5IZC - chains A and C of the 4 polymer chains in the assembly; structure by X-ray diffraction, 1.92 A resolution.

== Chain A ==
Molecule: Pteridine reductase
Organism: Trypanosoma brucei brucei
Notes: EC 1.5.1.33
UniProtKB: O76290 (O76290_TRYBB); numbering as in UniProt (aligned over 1-268)
Sequence (268 residues; each row starts with the number of its first residue):
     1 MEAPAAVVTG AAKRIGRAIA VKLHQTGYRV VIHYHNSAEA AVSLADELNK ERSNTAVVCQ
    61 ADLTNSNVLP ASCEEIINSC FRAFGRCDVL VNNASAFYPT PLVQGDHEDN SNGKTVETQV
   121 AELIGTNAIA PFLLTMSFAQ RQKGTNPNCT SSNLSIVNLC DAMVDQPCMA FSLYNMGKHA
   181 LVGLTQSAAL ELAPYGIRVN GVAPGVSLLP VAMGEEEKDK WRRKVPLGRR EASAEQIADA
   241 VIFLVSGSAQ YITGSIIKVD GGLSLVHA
Disordered / not traced: 1, 104-112, 143-151
Modified / non-standard residues: Cys168 (s,S-(2-hydroxyethyl)thiocysteine; CME)
Residues lining bound ligands:
  - 6F4 (N~2~-[(thiophen-2-yl)methyl]-1,3,4-thiadiazole-2,5-diamine): Ser95, Phe97, Cys168, Tyr174, Val206, Leu209, Pro210, Met213, Trp221
  - NADP (NAP; NADP nicotinamide-adenine-dinucleotide phosphate): Gly10, Lys13, Arg14, Ile15, Gly16, His33, Tyr34, His35, Asn36, Ser37, Ala61, Asp62, Leu63, Thr64, Asn93, Ala94, Ser95, Ala96, Thr126, Asn127, Leu159, Cys160, Asp161, Tyr174, Lys178, Pro204, Gly205, Val206, Ser207, Leu208
What the authors report for this chain:
  - binding site for 6F4: Ser95, Phe97, Cys168, Tyr174, Val206, Leu209, Met213, Trp221
  - post-translational modification sites: Cys168

== Chain C ==
Molecule: Pteridine reductase
Organism: Trypanosoma brucei brucei
Notes: EC 1.5.1.33
UniProtKB: O76290 (O76290_TRYBB); numbering as in UniProt (aligned over 1-268)
Sequence (268 residues; numbered 1 to 268; the number before each row is that of its first residue):
     1 MEAPAAVVTG AAKRIGRAIA VKLHQTGYRV VIHYHNSAEA AVSLADELNK ERSNTAVVCQ
    61 ADLTNSNVLP ASCEEIINSC FRAFGRCDVL VNNASAFYPT PLVQGDHEDN SNGKTVETQV
   121 AELIGTNAIA PFLLTMSFAQ RQKGTNPNCT SSNLSIVNLC DAMVDQPCMA FSLYNMGKHA
   181 LVGLTQSAAL ELAPYGIRVN GVAPGVSLLP VAMGEEEKDK WRRKVPLGRR EASAEQIADA
   241 VIFLVSGSAQ YITGSIIKVD GGLSLVHA
Disordered / not traced: 104-113, 143-151, 211-218
Modified / non-standard residues: Cys59 (cysteinesulfonic acid; OCS); Cys168 (s,S-(2-hydroxyethyl)thiocysteine; CME)
Residues lining bound ligands:
  - 6F4 (N~2~-[(thiophen-2-yl)methyl]-1,3,4-thiadiazole-2,5-diamine): Ser95, Ala96, Phe97, Cys168, Tyr174, Val206, Leu209, Pro210, Trp221
  - NADP (NAP; NADP nicotinamide-adenine-dinucleotide phosphate): Gly10, Lys13, Arg14, Ile15, Gly16, His33, Tyr34, His35, Asn36, Ser37, Ala61, Asp62, Leu63, Thr64, Asn93, Ala94, Ser95, Ala96, Thr126, Asn127, Leu159, Cys160, Asp161, Tyr174, Lys178, Pro204, Gly205, Val206, Ser207, Leu208

== Chain A / chain C interface ==
Residue-residue contacts (77; chain A residue first):
  Asn65(A) - Glu117(C)  hydrogen bond
  Asn65(A) - Val120(C)
  Ser66(A) - Glu117(C)
  Asn67(A) - Glu117(C)
  Leu69(A) - Glu117(C)
  Pro70(A) - Val116(C)  hydrophobic
  Pro70(A) - Glu117(C)
  Pro101(A) - Met136(C)
  Pro101(A) - Glu191(C)
  Leu102(A) - Phe132(C)  hydrophobic
  Leu102(A) - Met136(C)
  Leu102(A) - Gln140(C)
  Leu102(A) - Ala188(C)  hydrophobic
  Leu102(A) - Glu191(C)  hydrogen bond (backbone-side chain)
  Val103(A) - Ala139(C)  hydrophobic
  Val103(A) - Gln140(C)
  Val103(A) - Glu191(C)
  Val103(A) - Tyr195(C)
  Val116(A) - Pro70(C)  hydrophobic
  Val116(A) - Phe132(C)  hydrophobic
  Val116(A) - Leu133(C)  hydrophobic
  Val116(A) - Met136(C)  hydrophobic
  Glu117(A) - Asn65(C)  hydrogen bond
  Glu117(A) - Ser66(C)
  Glu117(A) - Pro70(C)
  Val120(A) - Ile129(C)  hydrophobic
  Ala128(A) - Met176(C)
  Phe132(A) - Leu102(C)  hydrophobic
  Phe132(A) - Val116(C)  hydrophobic
  Phe132(A) - Ser172(C)
  Phe132(A) - Leu173(C)  hydrophobic
  Phe132(A) - Met176(C)  hydrophobic
  Leu133(A) - Val116(C)  hydrophobic
  Leu133(A) - Glu117(C)
  Thr135(A) - Leu102(C)
  Met136(A) - Pro101(C)
  Met136(A) - Leu102(C)
  Ala139(A) - Val103(C)  hydrophobic
  Gln140(A) - Leu102(C)  hydrogen bond (side chain-backbone)
  Gln140(A) - Val103(C)
  Asp165(A) - Gln186(C)  hydrogen bond
  Pro167(A) - Ser187(C)
  Pro167(A) - Leu190(C)
  Met169(A) - Leu190(C)
  Ala170(A) - Glu191(C)
  Ser172(A) - Phe132(C)
  Ser172(A) - Ser187(C)
  Leu173(A) - Phe132(C)  hydrophobic
  Asn175(A) - Gly183(C)
  Asn175(A) - Ser187(C)  hydrogen bond
  Met176(A) - Ala128(C)
  Met176(A) - Phe132(C)  hydrophobic
  Met176(A) - Ala180(C)
  Met176(A) - Leu184(C)
  His179(A) - His179(C)
  His179(A) - Val182(C)
  His179(A) - Gly183(C)
  His179(A) - Gln186(C)
  Ala180(A) - Met176(C)
  Val182(A) - His179(C)
  Gly183(A) - Asn175(C)
  Gly183(A) - His179(C)
  Leu184(A) - Met176(C)
  Gln186(A) - Asp165(C)  hydrogen bond
  Gln186(A) - His179(C)
  Ser187(A) - Pro167(C)
  Ser187(A) - Ser172(C)
  Ser187(A) - Asn175(C)  hydrogen bond
  Ala188(A) - Leu102(C)  hydrophobic
  Leu190(A) - Pro167(C)
  Leu190(A) - Met169(C)  hydrophobic
  Glu191(A) - Pro101(C)
  Glu191(A) - Leu102(C)  hydrogen bond (side chain-backbone)
  Glu191(A) - Val103(C)
  Glu191(A) - Ala170(C)
  Glu191(A) - Ser172(C)
  Leu192(A) - Val103(C)  hydrophobic
Also at the interface, not in a pair above, chain A (42 interface residues in all): Ile124, Ile129, Val164, Cys168, Tyr195
Also at the interface, not in a pair above, chain C (43 interface residues in all): Asn67, Leu69, Thr100, Ile124, Thr135, Val164, Cys168, Leu192

== In short ==
42 residues of chain A face 43 of chain C across their interface, with 9 hydrogen bonds. Among the polar pairs
are Asn65(A)-Glu117(C), Leu102(A)-Glu191(C) and Glu117(A)-Asn65(C). Chain A binds NADP and compound 6F4. From
the paper: a binding site for 6F4 at Ser95(A), Phe97(A) and Cys168(A) among others; a modification site at
Cys168(A).
Chain A is Pteridine reductase and chain C is Pteridine reductase, both from Trypanosoma brucei brucei; the
structure, Trypanosoma brucei PTR1 in complex with inhibitor F032, was determined by X-ray diffraction,
deposited together with 4WCD, 4WCF, 2YHI and 2YHU.
